6ALJ - chains B and D of the 4 polymer chains in the assembly; structure by X-ray diffraction, 1.89 A resolution.

[Chain B (and D)]
Name: Aldehyde dehydrogenase 1A2
From: Homo sapiens
Notes: EC 1.2.1.36; chain D of this document is another copy of the same molecule, construct and numbering; everything in this record applies to it too
Reference sequence: O94788 (AL1A2_HUMAN); numbering as in UniProt (aligned over 26-518)
Chain sequence (493 residues; each row starts with the number of its first residue):
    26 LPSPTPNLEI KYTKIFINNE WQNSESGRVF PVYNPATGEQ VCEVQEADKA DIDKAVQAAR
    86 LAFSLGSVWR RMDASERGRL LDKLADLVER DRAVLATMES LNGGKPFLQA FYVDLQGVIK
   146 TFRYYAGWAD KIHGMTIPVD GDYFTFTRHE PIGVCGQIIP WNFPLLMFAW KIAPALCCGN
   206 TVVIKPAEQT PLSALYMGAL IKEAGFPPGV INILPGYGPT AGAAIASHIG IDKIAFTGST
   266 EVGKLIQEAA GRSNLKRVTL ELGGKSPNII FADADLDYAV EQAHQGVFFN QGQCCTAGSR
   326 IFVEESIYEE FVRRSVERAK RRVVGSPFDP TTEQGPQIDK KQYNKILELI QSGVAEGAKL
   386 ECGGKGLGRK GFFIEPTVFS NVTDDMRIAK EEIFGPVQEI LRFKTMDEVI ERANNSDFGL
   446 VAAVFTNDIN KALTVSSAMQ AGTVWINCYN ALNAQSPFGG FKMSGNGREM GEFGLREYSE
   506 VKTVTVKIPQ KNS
Not modelled in the structure: 26
UniProt features mapped onto this chain:
  - active site: E286 (Proton acceptor), C320 (Nucleophile)
  - binding site (NAD(+)): I184 to W186, K210 to E213, S264 to E266, K366 to K370, E417
  - site: N187 (Transition state stabilizer)
  - modified residue: Y168 (Phosphotyrosine), S351 (Phosphoserine)
  - natural variant: Q182 (Q182K: In DIH4), R347 (R347H: In DIH4), A383 (A383T: In DIH4; uncertain significance), S461 (S461Y: In DIH4)
Covalent attachments: N,N'-(octane-1,8-diyl)bis(2,2-dichloroacetamide) (CW2) linked to C320
Ligand contacts:
  - CW2 (N,N'-(octane-1,8-diyl)bis(2,2-dichloroacetamide)): V138, G142, K145, T146, N187, F188, L191, M192, W195, T262, F314, Q318, C319, T321, L477, N478, A479, F483, M495
  - NAD (nicotinamide-adenine-dinucleotide): I183, I184, P185, W186, N187, M192, K210, P211, A212, E213, Q214, Y242, G243, P244, G247, A248, F261, T262, G263, S264, V267, L270, I271, E286, L287, Q367, K370, E417, F419
Reported in the primary citation:
  - binding site for CW2: N187, W195, C320
  - catalytic residues: C320
  - self-association interface (contacts with another copy of this molecule): N475 to M495
  - specificity-determining residues: V138, G142, T321, L477 (proposed by the authors, not directly observed)

[How chain B and chain D interact]
Residue-residue contacts (130):
  L90(B) with A463(D), hydrophobic
  K145(B) with D165(D), salt bridge
  M160(B) with E497(D); F498(D), hydrophobic
  I162(B) with Q480(D); P482(D)
  V164(B) with N478(D); Q480(D); S481(D)
  D165(B) with K145(D), salt bridge; N478(D), hydrogen bond (backbone-side chain); Q480(D), hydrogen bond (backbone-side chain)
  Y168(B) with C473(D), hydrophobic; A476(D), hydrophobic
  T170(B) with S481(D)
  R173(B) with S462(D), hydrogen bond
  H174(B) with F498(D)
  E175(B) with S462(D); F486(D)
  K269(B) with G276(D); R277(D), hydrogen bond (side chain-backbone); S278(D), hydrogen bond (side chain-backbone); L280(D)
  Q272(B) with Q272(D), hydrogen bond; A275(D); G276(D); L280(D); K281(D); V283(D)
  E273(B) with E273(D); G276(D); R277(D)
  G276(B) with K269(D); Q272(D); E273(D)
  R277(B) with K269(D), hydrogen bond (backbone-side chain); E273(D)
  S278(B) with K269(D), hydrogen bond (backbone-side chain)
  N279(B) with M488(D)
  L280(B) with K269(D); L285(D), hydrophobic; L287(D), hydrophobic; M488(D), hydrophobic; N491(D), hydrogen bond (backbone-side chain)
  R282(B) with G485(D), hydrogen bond (side chain-backbone); F486(D); K487(D), hydrogen bond (side chain-backbone); G490(D), hydrogen bond (side chain-backbone); N491(D)
  L285(B) with L280(D), hydrophobic
  L287(B) with L280(D), hydrophobic
  Y303(B) with K512(D)
  S461(B) with K507(D), hydrogen bond (backbone-side chain)
  S462(B) with R173(D), hydrogen bond; E175(D); K507(D), hydrogen bond (backbone-side chain)
  A463(B) with L90(D), hydrophobic
  M464(B) with K507(D), hydrogen bond (backbone-side chain)
  A466(B) with K507(D)
  G467(B) with V506(D); K507(D); T508(D), hydrogen bond (backbone-backbone)
  T468(B) with T508(D)
  V469(B) with K507(D); T508(D), hydrogen bond (backbone-backbone); V509(D); T510(D), hydrogen bond (backbone-backbone)
  W470(B) with T510(D)
  I471(B) with V509(D), hydrophobic; T510(D), hydrogen bond (backbone-backbone); V511(D); K512(D), hydrogen bond (backbone-backbone)
  N472(B) with K512(D)
  C473(B) with Y168(D), hydrophobic; T510(D); K512(D)
  A476(B) with Y168(D), hydrophobic
  N478(B) with V164(D); D165(D), hydrogen bond (side chain-backbone); Y168(D)
  Q480(B) with I162(D); V164(D); D165(D), hydrogen bond (side chain-backbone)
  S481(B) with I162(D); V164(D); T170(D); T508(D)
  P482(B) with I162(D); T508(D), hydrogen bond (backbone-side chain)
  G485(B) with E505(D)
  F486(B) with E175(D); E505(D); V506(D)
  M488(B) with N279(D); L280(D), hydrophobic
  R493(B) with E505(D), salt bridge; V506(D), hydrogen bond (side chain-backbone)
  E497(B) with M160(D)
  F498(B) with M160(D), hydrophobic; H174(D); V506(D), hydrophobic
  R501(B) with R501(D)
  E505(B) with G485(D); F486(D); R493(D), salt bridge
  V506(B) with G467(D); F486(D); R493(D), hydrogen bond (backbone-side chain); F498(D), hydrophobic
  K507(B) with S461(D), hydrogen bond (side chain-backbone); S462(D), hydrogen bond (side chain-backbone); M464(D), hydrogen bond (side chain-backbone); A466(D); G467(D); V469(D)
  T508(B) with G467(D), hydrogen bond (backbone-backbone); T468(D); V469(D), hydrogen bond (backbone-backbone); S481(D); P482(D), hydrogen bond (side chain-backbone)
  V509(B) with V469(D); I471(D), hydrophobic
  T510(B) with V469(D), hydrogen bond (backbone-backbone); W470(D); I471(D), hydrogen bond (backbone-backbone); C473(D)
  V511(B) with I471(D)
  K512(B) with Y303(D); I471(D), hydrogen bond (backbone-backbone); N472(D)
Also at the interface, not in a pair above, chain B (63 interface residues in all): P163, T172, T265, G268, A275, K281, V283, N491
Also at the interface, not in a pair above, chain D (65 interface residues in all): P163, T172, T265, G268, R282

[Summary]
Chain B and chain D form an interface of 63 and 65 residues respectively, with 35 hydrogen bonds and 4 salt
bridges. Polar pairs include K145(B)-D165(D), R493(B)-E505(D) and D165(B)-N478(D). Chain B binds NAD. Compound
CW2 is covalently linked to C320(B). The paper reports the catalytic residue C320(B); a binding site for CW2
at N187(B), W195(B) and C320(B).
Both chains are Aldehyde dehydrogenase 1A2 (Homo sapiens). Entry 6ALJ (ALDH1A2 liganded with NAD and compound
WIN18,446) was determined by X-ray diffraction together with 6B5G, 6B5H and 6B5I from the same study.
